PDB entry 6E1K | electron microscopy, 3.30 A resolution | chains A and B of the 6 polymer chains in the assembly

# Chain A (and B)
Protein: Two pore calcium channel protein 1
Organism: Arabidopsis thaliana
Notes: chain B of this document is another copy of the same molecule, construct and numbering; everything in this record applies to it too
Reference sequence: Q94KI8 (TPC1_ARATH); residues 12-733 here = UniProt positions 12-733
Chain sequence (727 residues; row label = number of the first residue in the row):
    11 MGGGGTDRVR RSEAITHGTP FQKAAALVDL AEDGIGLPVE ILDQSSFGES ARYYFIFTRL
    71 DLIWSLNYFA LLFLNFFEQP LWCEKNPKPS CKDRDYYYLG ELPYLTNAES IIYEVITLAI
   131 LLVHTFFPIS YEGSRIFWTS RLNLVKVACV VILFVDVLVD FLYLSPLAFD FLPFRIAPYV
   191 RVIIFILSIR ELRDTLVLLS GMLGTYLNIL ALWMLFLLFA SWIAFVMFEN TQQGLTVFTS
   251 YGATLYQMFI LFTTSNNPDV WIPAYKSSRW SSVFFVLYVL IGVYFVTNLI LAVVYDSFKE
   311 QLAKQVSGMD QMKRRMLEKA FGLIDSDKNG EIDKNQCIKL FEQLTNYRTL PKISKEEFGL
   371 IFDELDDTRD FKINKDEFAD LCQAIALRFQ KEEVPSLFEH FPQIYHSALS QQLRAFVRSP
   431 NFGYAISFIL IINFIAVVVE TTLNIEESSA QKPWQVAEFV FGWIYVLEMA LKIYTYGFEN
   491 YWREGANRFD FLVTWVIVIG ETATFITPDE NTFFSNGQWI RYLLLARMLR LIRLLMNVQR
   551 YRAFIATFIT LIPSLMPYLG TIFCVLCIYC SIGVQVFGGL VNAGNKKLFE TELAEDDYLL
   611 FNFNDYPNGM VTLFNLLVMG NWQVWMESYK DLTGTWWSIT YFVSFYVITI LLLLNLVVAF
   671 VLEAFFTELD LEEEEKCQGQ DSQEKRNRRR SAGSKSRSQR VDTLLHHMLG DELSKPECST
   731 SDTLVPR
Unresolved in the structure: 11-21, 174-182, 407-547, 708-737
Differences from the reference sequence: initiating methionine (11); conflict Asn240 (Asp in Q94KI8), Asn454 (Asp in Q94KI8), Gln528 (Glu in Q94KI8); expression tag (734-737)
Modified residues: Ser22 (phosphoserine; SEP); Thr26 (phosphothreonine; TPO); Thr29 (phosphothreonine; TPO)
Metal / ion sites: Ca2+ site 1: Asp335, Asp337, Asn339, Glu341; Ca2+ site 2: Glu374, Asp376
Reported in the primary citation:
  - post-translational modification sites: Ser22, Thr26, Thr29 (citing earlier work)

# How chain A and chain B interact
Pairs across the interface - 110 pairs, chain A then chain B:
  Leu109(A) with Arg279(B), hydrogen bond (backbone-side chain)
  Glu111(A) with Arg279(B), salt bridge
  Asn218(A) with Arg550(B), hydrogen bond; Tyr551(B)
  Ile219(A) with Phe554(B), hydrophobic
  Ala221(A) with Tyr551(B), hydrogen bond (backbone-side chain)
  Leu222(A) with Tyr551(B), hydrophobic; Phe554(B), hydrophobic
  Thr264(A) with Val628(B); Gly630(B)
  Asn267(A) with Asn625(B); Val628(B); Gly630(B)
  Pro268(A) with Tyr608(B); Phe611(B), hydrophobic; Gly630(B); Trp635(B), hydrophobic
  Asp269(A) with Asp606(B); Tyr608(B), hydrogen bond; Asn631(B)
  Trp271(A) with Phe611(B), hydrophobic; Val621(B), hydrophobic; Asn625(B)
  Ile272(A) with Asp607(B); Tyr608(B), hydrophobic; Phe611(B), hydrophobic
  Tyr275(A) with Pro617(B); Val621(B)
  Lys276(A) with Asp607(B), salt bridge
  Arg279(A) with Leu109(B), hydrogen bond (side chain-backbone); Glu111(B); Leu610(B)
  Val286(A) with Phe624(B)
  Leu290(A) with Phe624(B), hydrophobic
  Ile291(A) with Phe558(B), hydrophobic
  Tyr294(A) with Leu627(B), hydrogen bond (side chain-backbone); Val628(B); Leu663(B); Val667(B), hydrophobic
  Phe295(A) with Phe558(B), hydrophobic; Leu565(B), hydrophobic
  Asn298(A) with Val668(B); Val671(B)
  Leu299(A) with Phe554(B); Thr557(B); Phe558(B), hydrophobic; Val671(B), hydrophobic; Phe675(B), hydrophobic
  Ala302(A) with Leu672(B), hydrophobic; Phe675(B)
  Val303(A) with Phe675(B), hydrophobic
  Tyr305(A) with Phe676(B), hydrophobic
  Asp306(A) with Phe675(B); Leu679(B)
  Arg550(A) with Asn218(B), hydrogen bond
  Tyr551(A) with Asn218(B); Ala221(B), hydrogen bond (side chain-backbone); Leu222(B), hydrophobic
  Phe554(A) with Ile219(B), hydrophobic; Leu222(B), hydrophobic; Leu299(B)
  Thr557(A) with Leu299(B)
  Phe558(A) with Ile291(B), hydrophobic; Phe295(B), hydrophobic; Leu299(B), hydrophobic
  Leu565(A) with Phe295(B), hydrophobic
  Asp606(A) with Asp269(B)
  Asp607(A) with Ile272(B); Lys276(B), salt bridge
  Tyr608(A) with Pro268(B); Asp269(B), hydrogen bond; Ile272(B), hydrophobic
  Leu610(A) with Tyr275(B), hydrophobic; Arg279(B)
  Phe611(A) with Pro268(B), hydrophobic; Trp271(B), hydrophobic; Ile272(B), hydrophobic
  Pro617(A) with Tyr275(B)
  Val621(A) with Trp271(B), hydrophobic; Tyr275(B)
  Phe624(A) with Val286(B); Leu290(B), hydrophobic
  Asn625(A) with Asn267(B); Trp271(B)
  Leu627(A) with Tyr294(B), hydrogen bond (backbone-side chain)
  Val628(A) with Thr264(B); Asn267(B); Tyr294(B)
  Gly630(A) with Thr264(B); Asn267(B); Pro268(B)
  Asn631(A) with Asp269(B)
  Trp635(A) with Pro268(B), hydrophobic
  Leu663(A) with Tyr294(B)
  Val667(A) with Tyr294(B), hydrophobic
  Val668(A) with Asn298(B)
  Val671(A) with Asn298(B); Leu299(B), hydrophobic
  Leu672(A) with Ala302(B), hydrophobic
  Phe675(A) with Leu299(B), hydrophobic; Ala302(B); Val303(B), hydrophobic; Asp306(B)
  Phe676(A) with Tyr305(B), hydrophobic
  Leu679(A) with Asp306(B)
  Lys705(A) with Ser706(B)
  Ser706(A) with Lys705(B); Ser706(B); Arg707(B)
  Arg707(A) with Lys309(B)
Interface residues without a listed pair, chain A (68 interface residues in all): Gly110, Ser282, Phe285, Val289, Val296, Leu301, Ile555, Leu561, Ile562, Leu569, Asn618
Interface residues without a listed pair, chain B (68 interface residues in all): Gly110, Phe285, Val289, Val296, Leu301, Ile555, Leu561, Ile562, Leu569, Asn618

# Overview
Chain A and chain B each contribute 68 residues to their interface; the contacts include 10 hydrogen bonds and
3 salt bridges. Polar pairs include Glu111(A)-Arg279(B), Lys276(A)-Asp607(B) and Leu109(A)-Arg279(B).
Asp335(A), Asp337(A), Asn339(A) and Glu341(A) form the Ca2+ site 1. Glu374(A) and Asp376(A) coordinate Ca2+
site 2. From the paper: modification sites Ser22(A), Thr26(A) and Thr29(A).
Both chains are Two pore calcium channel protein 1 (Arabidopsis thaliana). Entry 6E1K (Structure of
AtTPC1(DDE) reconstituted in saposin A with cat06 Fab) was determined by electron microscopy together with
6CX0, 6E1M, 6E1N and 6E1P from the same study.
